9F61 - chains 3A and 3J of the 12 polymer chains in the assembly; structure by electron microscopy, 2.55 A resolution.

# Chain 3A
Name: Cytochrome c oxidase subunit 1
Source organism: Chlamydomonas reinhardtii
Notes: EC 7.1.1.9
UniProtKB: P08681 (COX1_CHLRE); residue numbers follow UniProt; this construct covers 1-505
Chain sequence (505 residues; numbered 1 to 505; the number before each row is that of its first residue):
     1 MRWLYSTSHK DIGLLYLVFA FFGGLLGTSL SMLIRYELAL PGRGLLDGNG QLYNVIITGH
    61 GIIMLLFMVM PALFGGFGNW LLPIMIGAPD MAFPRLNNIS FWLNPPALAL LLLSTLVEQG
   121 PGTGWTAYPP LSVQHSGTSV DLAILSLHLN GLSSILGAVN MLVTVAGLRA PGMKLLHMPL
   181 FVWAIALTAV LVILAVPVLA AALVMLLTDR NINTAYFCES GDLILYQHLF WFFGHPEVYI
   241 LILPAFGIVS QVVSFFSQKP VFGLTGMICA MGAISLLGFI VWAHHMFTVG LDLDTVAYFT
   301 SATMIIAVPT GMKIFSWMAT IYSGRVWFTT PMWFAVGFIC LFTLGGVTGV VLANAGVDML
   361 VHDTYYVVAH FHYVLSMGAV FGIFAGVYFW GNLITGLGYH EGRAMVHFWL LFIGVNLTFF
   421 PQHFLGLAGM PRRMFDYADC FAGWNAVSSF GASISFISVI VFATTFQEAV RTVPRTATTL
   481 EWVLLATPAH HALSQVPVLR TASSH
Unresolved in the structure: 505
Swiss-Prot annotation at these positions:
  - binding site (Ca(2+)): Glu37, Gly42
  - binding site (Fe(II)-heme a): His60, His372
  - binding site (Cu cation): His235, Tyr239, His284, His285
  - binding site (O2): Tyr239
  - binding site (Mg(2+)): His362, Asp363
  - binding site (heme a3): His370
  - cross-link: His235 to Tyr239 (1'-histidyl-3'-tyrosine (His-Tyr))
Metal / ion sites: Cu ion: His235, His284, His285; Mg2+: Asp363 (shared with 1 residue of chain 3C); heme a Fe site 1 near His370 (its only coordinating residue here); heme a Fe site 2 near His372 (its only coordinating residue here)
Small-molecule neighbours:
  - heme a (HEA), molecule 1: Leu17, Ala20, Phe21, Gly24, Thr28, Ser31, Ile34, Arg35, Tyr53, Ile57, Thr58, His60, Gly61, Met64, Leu65, Met68, Val69, Ala72, Gly124, Trp125, Tyr365, Val368, Phe371, His372, Leu375, Ser376, Val380, Ile383, Phe384, Val387, Leu411, Val415, Thr418, Phe419, Gln422, Arg432, Arg433, Met434, Ala452, Val459, Phe462
  - heme a (HEA), molecule 2: Trp125, Trp231, Val238, Tyr239, Ile242, His284, His285, Thr303, Ile306, Ala307, Thr310, Gly311, Ile314, Phe342, Thr343, Gly346, Val347, Gly349, Val350, Leu352, Ala353, Asp358, His362, Val367, His370, Phe371, Val374, Leu375, Arg432
  - phosphatidylcholine (PC7; (7S)-4-hydroxy-N,N,N-trimethyl-9-oxo-7-[(palmitoyloxy)methyl]-3,5,8-trioxa-4-phosphahexacosan-1-aminium 4-oxide): His228, Trp282, Leu291, Asp292, Thr295, Phe299
  - phosphatidylglycerol (PGT; (1S)-2-{[{[(2R)-2,3-dihydroxypropyl]oxy}(hydroxy)phosphoryl]oxy}-1-[(palmitoyloxy)methyl]ethyl stearate): Ala92, Phe93, Pro94, Arg95, Leu96, Ile99, Leu152, Leu156
  - phosphatidylethanolamine (PTY), molecule 1: Leu145, His148, Val204, Leu207, Ile212
  - phosphatidylethanolamine (PTY), molecule 2: Leu344, Val347, Thr348, Phe420, His423, Phe424, Leu427

# Chain 3J
Name: Cytochrome c oxidase subunit
Source organism: Chlamydomonas reinhardtii
UniProtKB: Q8LK22 (Q8LK22_CHLRE); numbering as in UniProt (aligned over 1-105)
Chain sequence (105 residues; each row starts with the number of its first residue):
     1 MARAQIERWA AEHPTAPRVG RIFEVPLGYV VPRVAAGIAA AGCLWYMNNT FLQTYRPESL
    61 SKEFLEEQAK IGEVAQRMNA PPVYLNPFTN RIPGSILGPE DAKPE
Unresolved in the structure: 1

# How chain 3A and chain 3J interact
Pairs across the interface (73; chain 3A residue first):
  Tyr36(3A) with Leu44(3J); Asn48(3J), hydrogen bond (backbone-side chain)
  Ala39(3A) with Asn48(3J)
  Leu40(3A) with Asn49(3J); Arg56(3J)
  Pro41(3A) with Pro57(3J)
  Gly42(3A) with Tyr55(3J)
  Arg43(3A) with Gln53(3J); Thr54(3J), hydrogen bond (backbone-backbone); Tyr55(3J), hydrogen bond (backbone-backbone)
  Gly44(3A) with Leu52(3J); Gln53(3J); Thr54(3J)
  Leu45(3A) with Leu52(3J), hydrogen bond (backbone-backbone)
  Asp47(3A) with Thr54(3J), hydrogen bond
  Phe255(3A) with Gln5(3J); Ile6(3J)
  Phe256(3A) with Trp9(3J)
  Gln258(3A) with Ala2(3J); Arg3(3J); Ile6(3J)
  Arg325(3A) with Arg3(3J)
  Trp327(3A) with Trp9(3J), hydrophobic; Ala10(3J), hydrophobic; Pro17(3J), hydrogen bond (side chain-backbone); Arg18(3J); Glu24(3J)
  Phe328(3A) with Ile22(3J); Glu24(3J)
  Trp333(3A) with Ile22(3J); Phe23(3J), hydrophobic
  Tyr388(3A) with Trp9(3J)
  Phe389(3A) with Trp9(3J), hydrogen bond (backbone-side chain)
  Asn392(3A) with Glu12(3J), hydrogen bond; His13(3J)
  Leu393(3A) with Arg8(3J)
  Tyr399(3A) with Trp9(3J); His13(3J); Thr15(3J), hydrogen bond (backbone-side chain)
  His400(3A) with Thr15(3J); Tyr29(3J)
  Glu401(3A) with Thr15(3J), hydrogen bond (backbone-side chain); Ala16(3J); Val25(3J)
  Gly402(3A) with Tyr29(3J)
  Arg403(3A) with Tyr29(3J)
  Val406(3A) with Arg33(3J)
  Trp409(3A) with Phe23(3J), hydrophobic; Val30(3J); Val34(3J), hydrophobic
  Leu410(3A) with Val34(3J)
  Asp439(3A) with Ser59(3J), hydrogen bond
  Ala446(3A) with Trp45(3J), hydrogen bond (backbone-side chain)
  Ser449(3A) with Trp45(3J)
  Phe450(3A) with Gly42(3J); Trp45(3J), hydrophobic
  Ser453(3A) with Ala41(3J)
  Ile454(3A) with Ala41(3J)
  Ile457(3A) with Gly37(3J)
  Gln467(3A) with Thr15(3J)
  Val470(3A) with Glu12(3J); Pro14(3J), hydrophobic
  Thr472(3A) with Ala11(3J); Glu12(3J), hydrogen bond
  Pro474(3A) with Arg8(3J)
  Thr476(3A) with Ala4(3J)
  Ala477(3A) with Gln5(3J)
  Thr478(3A) with Ala2(3J); Gln5(3J), hydrogen bond (backbone-side chain)
  Trp482(3A) with Arg8(3J), hydrogen bond (backbone-side chain); Trp9(3J)
  Leu484(3A) with Arg8(3J), hydrogen bond (backbone-side chain)
  Ala486(3A) with Glu12(3J)
Other interface residues (no listed pair), chain 3A (53 interface residues in all): Thr329, Pro331, Met405, Ile413, Phe456, Arg471, Thr479, Leu485
Other interface residues (no listed pair), chain 3J (41 interface residues in all): Ile38, Ala40, Leu60

# Overview
53 residues of chain 3A and 41 residues of chain 3J are in contact, with 16 hydrogen bonds. Among the polar
pairs are Tyr36(3A)-Asn48(3J), Asp47(3A)-Thr54(3J) and Trp327(3A)-Pro17(3J). Chain 3A binds heme a,
phosphatidylcholine, phosphatidylglycerol and phosphatidylethanolamine.
Here chain 3A is Cytochrome c oxidase subunit 1 and chain 3J is Cytochrome c oxidase subunit, both from
Chlamydomonas reinhardtii. Entry 9F61 (Structure of the Chlamydomonas reinhardtii respiratory complex IV from
respiratory supercomplex) was determined by electron microscopy (same publication as 9F5X, 9F5Y, 9F5Z, 9F60
and 9F62).
